PDB entry 9OO1 | electron microscopy, 2.76 A resolution | chains B and D of the 6 polymer chains in the assembly

[Chain B]
Protein: Hemagglutinin HA1
From: Influenza A virus
UniProtKB: A0A067Y6L0 (A0A067Y6L0_9INFA); residues -17 to 320 here correspond to UniProt positions 1-338 (UniProt number = residue number + 18)
Sequence (338 residues; each row starts with the number of its first residue; numbers below 1 keep their minus sign (Met-17 is residue -17)):
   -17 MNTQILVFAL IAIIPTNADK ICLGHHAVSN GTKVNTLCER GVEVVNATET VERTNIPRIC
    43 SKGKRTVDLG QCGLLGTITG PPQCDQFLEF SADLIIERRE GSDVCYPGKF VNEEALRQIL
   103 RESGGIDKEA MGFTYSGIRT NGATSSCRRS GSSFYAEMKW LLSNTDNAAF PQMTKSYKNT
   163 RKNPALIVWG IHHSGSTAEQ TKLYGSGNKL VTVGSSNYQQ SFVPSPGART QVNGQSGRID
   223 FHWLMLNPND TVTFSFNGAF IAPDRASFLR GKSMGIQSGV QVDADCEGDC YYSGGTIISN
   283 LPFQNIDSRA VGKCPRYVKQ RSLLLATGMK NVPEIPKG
Unresolved in the structure: -17 to -1, 318-320
Differences from the reference sequence: conflict Cys20 (Thr38 in A0A067Y6L0), Ser128 (Ala146 in A0A067Y6L0), Val205 (Ala223 in A0A067Y6L0), Tyr274 (His292 in A0A067Y6L0)
Cystine bridges: Cys42-Cys268, Cys54-Cys66, Cys87-Cys129, Cys272-Cys296
Covalent attachments: N-acetylglucosamine (NAG) linked to Asn28, Asn231
Residues lining bound ligands: A1CC3 ((2M,4S)-2-(2-chloropyridin-4-yl)-N-cyclohexyl-5,7-dimethylimidazo[1,2-a]pyrimidin-3-amine): Pro284, Phe285, Arg298

[Chain D]
Protein: Hemagglutinin HA2
From: Influenza A virus
UniProtKB: A0A067Y6L0 (A0A067Y6L0_9INFA); residues 1-172 here correspond to UniProt positions 340-511 (UniProt number = residue number + 339)
Sequence (172 residues; row label = number of the first residue in the row):
     1 GLFGAIAGFI ENGWEGLIDG WYGFRHQNAQ GEGTAADYKS TQSAIDCITG KLNRLIEKTN
    61 QQFELIDNEF TEVEKQIGNV INWTRDSITE VWSYNAELLV AMENQHTIDL ADSEMDKLYE
   121 RVKRQLRENA EEDGTGCFEI FHKCDDDCMA SIRNNTYDHS KYREEAMQNR IQ
Differences from the reference sequence: conflict Cys47 (Gln386 in A0A067Y6L0)
Cystine bridges: Cys144-Cys148
Covalent attachments: glycan linked to Asn82; N-acetylglucosamine (NAG) linked to Asn154
Residues lining bound ligands:
  - A1CC3 ((2M,4S)-2-(2-chloropyridin-4-yl)-N-cyclohexyl-5,7-dimethylimidazo[1,2-a]pyrimidin-3-amine), molecule 1: Arg54, Leu55, Glu57, Trp92
  - A1CC3, molecule 2: Ser93, Tyr94, Glu97, Leu98

[Interface between chain B and chain D]
Pairs across the interface (5; chain B residue first):
  Thr18(B) - Arg54(D)
  Leu19(B) - Lys51(D)
  Leu19(B) - Arg54(D)  hydrogen bond (backbone-side chain)
  Cys20(B) - Cys47(D)  hydrophobic
  Lys301(B) - Gln61(D)
Also at the interface, not in a pair above, chain D (6 interface residues in all): Gly50, Glu103

[Summary]
4 residues of chain B face 6 of chain D across their interface, with 1 hydrogen bond. Its one hydrogen-bonded
contact is Leu19(B)-Arg54(D). Ligands of chain B: compound A1CC3. Bound to chain D: compound A1CC3. Covalently
linked N-acetylglucosamine: at Asn28(B) and Asn231(B).
Here chain B is Hemagglutinin HA1 and chain D is Hemagglutinin HA2, both from Influenza A virus. Entry 9OO1
(Influenza A Virus Group 2 Hemagglutinin (H7, Strain SH13) in Complex with a Potent Small-Molecule Entry ...)
was determined by electron microscopy (same publication as 9ONZ).
